8J7X - chains C and F of the 6 polymer chains in the assembly; structure by electron microscopy, 3.40 A resolution.

== Chain C ==
Molecule: Light chain of YN7114-08 Fab
From: Mus musculus
Notes: antibody fragment or engineered binder
Chain sequence (218 residues; row label = number of the first residue in the row):
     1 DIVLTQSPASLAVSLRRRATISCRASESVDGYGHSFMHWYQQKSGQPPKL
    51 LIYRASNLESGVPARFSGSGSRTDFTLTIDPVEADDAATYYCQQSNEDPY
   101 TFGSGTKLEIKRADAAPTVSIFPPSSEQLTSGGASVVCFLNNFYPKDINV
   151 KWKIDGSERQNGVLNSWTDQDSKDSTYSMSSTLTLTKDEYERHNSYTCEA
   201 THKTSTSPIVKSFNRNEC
Not modelled in the structure: 216-218
Cystine bridges: Cys23-Cys92, Cys138-Cys198

== Chain F ==
Molecule: Heavy chain of YN7114-08 Fab
From: Mus musculus
Notes: antibody fragment or engineered binder
Chain sequence (234 residues; each row starts with the number of its first residue):
     1 EVQLQESGPGLVAPSQSLSITCTVSGFSLTNYAVHWVRQSPGKGLEWLGV
    51 IWSNGRTDYNAAFISRLSISKDNSKSQVFFKMNSLQADDTAIYYCARKLA
   101 YEGAMDYWGQGTSVTVSSAKTTPPSVYPLAPGSAAQTNSMVTLGCLVKGY
   151 FPEPVTVTWNSGSLSSGVHTFPAVLQSDLYTLSSSVTVPSSTWPSETVTC
   201 NVAHPASSTKVDKKIVPRDCGCKPCICTVPEVSS
Not modelled in the structure: 219-234
Cystine bridges: Cys22-Cys95, Cys145-Cys200

== Interface between chain C and chain F ==
Contacting residue pairs - 8 pairs, chain C then chain F:
  Asn57(C) with Asn31(F), hydrogen bond
  Glu59(C) with Gly26(F)
  Ser60(C) with Gly26(F); Tyr32(F), hydrogen bond; Arg97(F), hydrogen bond
  Gly61(C) with Glu1(F); Val2(F); Gly26(F), hydrogen bond (backbone-backbone)
Other interface residues (no listed pair), chain C (7 interface residues in all): Tyr53, Arg54, Val62
Other interface residues (no listed pair), chain F (7 interface residues in all): Tyr101

== In short ==
The chain C/chain F interface involves 7 residues from each chain, with 4 hydrogen bonds. Polar contacts
include Asn57(C)-Asn31(F), Ser60(C)-Tyr32(F) and Ser60(C)-Arg97(F).
Chain C is Light chain of YN7114-08 Fab and chain F is Heavy chain of YN7114-08 Fab, both from Mus musculus;
the structure, Cryo-EM structure of hZnT7DeltaHis-loop-Fab complex in zinc-unbound state, was determined by
electron microscopy together with 8J7T, 8J7U, 8J7V, 8J7W, 8J7Y and 8J80 from the same study.
